3K5X - chain A; structure by X-ray diffraction, 1.40 A resolution.

Chain A:
Protein: Dipeptidase
Source organism: Streptomyces coelicolor
Reference sequence: Q93J45 (Q93J45_STRCO); numbering as in UniProt (aligned over 1-400)
Chain sequence (400 residues; each row starts with the number of its first residue):
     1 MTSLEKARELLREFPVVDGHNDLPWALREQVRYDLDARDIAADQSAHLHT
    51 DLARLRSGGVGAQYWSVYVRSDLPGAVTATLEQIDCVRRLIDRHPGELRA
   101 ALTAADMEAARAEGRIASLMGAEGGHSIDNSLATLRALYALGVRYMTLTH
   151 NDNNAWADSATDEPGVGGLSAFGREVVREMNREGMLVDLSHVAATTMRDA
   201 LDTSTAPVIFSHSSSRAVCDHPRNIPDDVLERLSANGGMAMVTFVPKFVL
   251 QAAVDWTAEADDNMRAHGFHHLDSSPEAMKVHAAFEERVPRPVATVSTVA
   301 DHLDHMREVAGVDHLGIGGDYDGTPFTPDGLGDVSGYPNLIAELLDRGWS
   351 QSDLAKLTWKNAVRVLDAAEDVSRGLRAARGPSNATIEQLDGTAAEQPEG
Disordered / not traced: 392-400
Metal / ion sites: Zn2+ site 1: His20, Asp22, Glu123 (together with phosphinate pseudodipeptide L-Ala-D-Asp); Zn2+ site 2: Glu123, His191, His212 (together with phosphinate pseudodipeptide L-Ala-D-Asp)
Residues lining bound ligands: phosphinate pseudodipeptide L-Ala-D-Asp (P8D): His20, Asp22, Tyr68, Glu123, His150, Asn151, His191, His212, Arg223, Val245, Lys247, Phe248, Asp320, Gly323, Thr324, Pro325
From the paper describing this entry:
  - catalytic residues: His150, Asp320 (proposed by the authors, not directly observed)
  - catalytic residues: Arg223
  - binding site for phosphinate pseudodipeptide L-Ala-D-Asp: Asp22, His150, Arg223, Lys247, Asp320, Thr324
  - specificity-determining residues: Val245, Lys247, Phe248, Gly323 (from molecular simulation)
  - binding site for phosphinate pseudodipeptide L-Ala-D-Asp: Tyr68, Gly323 (from molecular simulation)
  - mutagenesis - D22H, R223M, D320A, D320N: abolished catalytic activity
  - mutagenesis - H150A (20-fold), H150N, R223K: decreased catalytic activity
  - specificity-determining residues: Arg223 (by similarity / conservation)

In short:
Chain A binds phosphinate pseudodipeptide L-Ala-D-Asp. The Zn2+ site 1 is built by His20, Asp22 and Glu123.
Glu123, His191 and His212 coordinate Zn2+ site 2. From the paper: catalytic residues His150, Asp320 and
Arg223; D22H, R223M and D320A, among others, abolish catalytic activity; 7 substitutions were tested in all.
Chain A is Dipeptidase (Streptomyces coelicolor); the structure, Crystal structure of dipeptidase from
Streptomics coelicolor complexed with phosphinate pseudodipeptide L-Ala-D-Asp at 1.4A resolution, was
determined by X-ray diffraction, deposited together with 3ITC and 3ID7.
